8AQN - chains A and C; structure by X-ray diffraction, 1.90 A resolution.

[Chain A]
Name: Peroxisome proliferator-activated receptor gamma
Source organism: Homo sapiens
Reference sequence: P37231 (PPARG_HUMAN); residues 203-477 here correspond to UniProt positions 231-505 (UniProt number = residue number + 28)
Chain sequence (279 residues; each row starts with the number of its first residue):
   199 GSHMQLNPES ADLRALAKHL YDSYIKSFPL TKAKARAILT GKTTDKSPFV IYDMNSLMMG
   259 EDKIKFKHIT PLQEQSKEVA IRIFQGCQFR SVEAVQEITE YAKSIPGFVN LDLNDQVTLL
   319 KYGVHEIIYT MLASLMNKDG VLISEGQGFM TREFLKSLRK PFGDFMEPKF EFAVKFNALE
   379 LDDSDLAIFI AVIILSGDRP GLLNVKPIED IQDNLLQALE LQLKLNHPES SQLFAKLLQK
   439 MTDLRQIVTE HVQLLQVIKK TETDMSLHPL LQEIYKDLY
Not modelled in the structure: 199-201
Differences from the reference sequence: expression tag (199-202)
Glycans and other covalent adducts: compound O0U linked to C285
Ligand contacts: O0U (2-chloranyl-N-[2-(4-ethylphenyl)-1,3-benzoxazol-5-yl]-5-nitro-benzamide): I281, F282, Q286, K319, Y320, H323, Y327, F363, M364, K367, V446, H449, Y473, L476, Y477

[Chain C]
Name: Nuclear receptor corepressor 2
Reference sequence: Q9Y618 (NCOR2_HUMAN); residues 2343-2365 here correspond to UniProt positions 2332-2354 (UniProt number = residue number - 11)
Chain sequence (23 residues; each row starts with the number of its first residue):
  2343 HASTNMGLEA IIRKALMGKY DQW
Not modelled in the structure: 2343-2344
What the authors report for this chain:
  - binding site for O0U: N2347

[Interface between chain A and chain C]
Residue-residue contacts (17; chain A residue first):
  V293(A) with I2353(C), hydrophobic; I2354(C), hydrophobic
  Q294(A) with I2353(C)
  T297(A) with I2354(C); A2357(C); L2358(C)
  K301(A) with A2357(C), hydrogen bond (side chain-backbone); L2358(C), hydrogen bond (side chain-backbone)
  L311(A) with M2359(C), hydrophobic
  Q314(A) with L2358(C)
  V315(A) with R2355(C); L2358(C), hydrophobic
  L318(A) with I2354(C)
  K319(A) with L2350(C); E2351(C), salt bridge; I2354(C)
  H323(A) with L2350(C)
Also at the interface, not in a pair above, chain A (13 interface residues in all): V290, F306, V322

[Summary]
Chain A and chain C form an interface of 13 and 8 residues respectively; the contacts include 2 hydrogen bonds
and 1 salt bridge. Among the polar pairs are K319(A)-E2351(C), K301(A)-A2357(C) and K301(A)-L2358(C).
Covalently linked compound O0U: at C285(A). The paper reports a binding site for O0U at N2347(C).
Chain A is Peroxisome proliferator-activated receptor gamma (Homo sapiens) and chain C is Nuclear receptor
corepressor 2; the structure, Crystal structure of PPARG and NCOR2 with BAY-4931, an inverse agonist (compound
6c), was determined by X-ray diffraction together with 8AQM from the same study.
